PDB entry 2GH0 | X-ray diffraction, 1.92 A resolution | chains C and D of the 4 polymer chains in the assembly

[Chain C (and D)]
Name: artemin
Source organism: Homo sapiens
Notes: chain D of this document is another copy of the same molecule, construct and numbering; everything in this record applies to it too
UniProtKB: Q5T4W7 (ARTN_HUMAN); residues 122-220 here = UniProt positions 122-220
Amino-acid sequence (101 residues; row label = number of the first residue in the row):
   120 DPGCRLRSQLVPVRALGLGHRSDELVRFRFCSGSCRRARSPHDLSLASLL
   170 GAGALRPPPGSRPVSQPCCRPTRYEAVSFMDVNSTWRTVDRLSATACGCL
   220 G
Unresolved in the structure: 220 (chain D: 120, 220)
Sequence notes: cloning artifact (120-121)
Swiss-Prot annotation at these positions:
  - glycosylation: Asn202 (N-linked (GlcNAc...) asparagine)
Cystine bridges: Cys123-Cys188, Cys150-Cys216, Cys154-Cys218
What the authors report for this chain:
  - conformationally variable residues (side-chain flip): Met199, Trp205
  - specificity-determining residues: Leu144, Arg146, Ala195 (proposed by the authors, not directly observed)

[How chain C and chain D interact]
Disulfides between the chains: Cys187(C)-Cys187(D)
Residue-residue contacts (87; chain C residue first):
  Asp120(C) - Pro178(D)
  Pro121(C) - Pro178(D)
  Pro121(C) - Gly179(D)
  Arg126(C) - Pro177(D)
  Arg126(C) - Pro178(D)
  Gln128(C) - Ala173(D)  hydrogen bond (side chain-backbone)
  Gln128(C) - Leu174(D)
  Gln128(C) - Arg175(D)  hydrogen bond (side chain-backbone)
  Val130(C) - Leu168(D)  hydrophobic
  Val130(C) - Ala173(D)
  Val130(C) - Leu174(D)  hydrophobic
  Ala134(C) - Ser167(D)  hydrogen bond (backbone-side chain)
  Ala134(C) - Leu168(D)
  Ala134(C) - Ala173(D)  hydrophobic
  Leu135(C) - Ser164(D)  hydrogen bond (backbone-side chain)
  Leu135(C) - Ser167(D)
  Leu135(C) - Leu168(D)  hydrophobic
  Gly136(C) - Ser167(D)  hydrogen bond (backbone-side chain)
  Leu137(C) - Ser164(D)
  Phe147(C) - His161(D)
  Phe147(C) - Leu168(D)  hydrophobic
  Arg148(C) - His161(D)  hydrogen bond (backbone-side chain)
  Phe149(C) - His161(D)
  Phe149(C) - Leu174(D)  hydrophobic
  Phe149(C) - Pro177(D)  hydrophobic
  Phe149(C) - Pro182(D)  hydrophobic
  Cys150(C) - Pro182(D)
  Ser151(C) - Pro177(D)
  Ser151(C) - Ser180(D)
  Ser151(C) - Pro182(D)
  Gly152(C) - Ser180(D)
  Ser153(C) - Ser180(D)
  Pro160(C) - Arg210(D)
  Pro160(C) - Leu211(D)
  His161(C) - Phe147(D)
  His161(C) - Arg148(D)  hydrogen bond (side chain-backbone)
  His161(C) - Phe149(D)
  His161(C) - Pro190(D)
  His161(C) - Tyr193(D)
  His161(C) - Arg210(D)
  His161(C) - Leu211(D)
  His161(C) - Ala213(D)
  Asp162(C) - Arg189(D)  salt bridge
  Ser164(C) - Leu135(D)  hydrogen bond (side chain-backbone)
  Ser164(C) - Leu137(D)
  Ser164(C) - Leu211(D)
  Ser167(C) - Ala134(D)  hydrogen bond (side chain-backbone)
  Ser167(C) - Leu135(D)
  Ser167(C) - Gly136(D)  hydrogen bond (side chain-backbone)
  Leu168(C) - Val130(D)  hydrophobic
  Leu168(C) - Ala134(D)  hydrogen bond (backbone-backbone)
  Leu168(C) - Leu135(D)  hydrophobic
  Leu168(C) - Phe147(D)  hydrophobic
  Ala173(C) - Ala134(D)  hydrophobic
  Leu174(C) - Gln128(D)
  Leu174(C) - Val130(D)  hydrophobic
  Leu174(C) - Phe149(D)  hydrophobic
  Arg175(C) - Gln128(D)  hydrogen bond (backbone-side chain)
  Pro177(C) - Arg126(D)
  Pro177(C) - Phe149(D)  hydrophobic
  Pro177(C) - Ser151(D)
  Pro178(C) - Pro121(D)
  Pro178(C) - Arg126(D)
  Gly179(C) - Pro121(D)
  Ser180(C) - Ser151(D)
  Ser180(C) - Gly152(D)
  Ser180(C) - Ser153(D)
  Pro182(C) - Phe149(D)  hydrophobic
  Pro182(C) - Cys150(D)
  Pro182(C) - Ser151(D)
  Val183(C) - Arg189(D)
  Gln185(C) - Arg189(D)
  Pro186(C) - Arg189(D)
  Cys187(C) - Cys187(D)  disulfide
  Cys187(C) - Leu219(D)
  Arg189(C) - Asp162(D)  salt bridge
  Arg189(C) - Val183(D)  hydrogen bond (side chain-backbone)
  Arg189(C) - Gln185(D)
  Arg189(C) - Pro186(D)
  Pro190(C) - His161(D)
  Tyr193(C) - His161(D)
  Arg210(C) - His161(D)
  Leu211(C) - His161(D)
  Leu211(C) - Ser164(D)
  Ser212(C) - His161(D)
  Ala213(C) - His161(D)
  Leu219(C) - Cys187(D)
Other interface residues (no listed pair), chain C (50 interface residues in all): Pro131, Ser159, Leu165, Ala171, Arg181, Ser184, Cys188, Asp209
Other interface residues (no listed pair), chain D (47 interface residues in all): Pro131, Pro160, Leu165, Ala171, Arg181, Ser184, Cys188, Ser212

[Overview]
The interface between chain C and chain D involves 50 residues on one side and 47 on the other; the contacts
include 1 disulfide bond, 13 hydrogen bonds and 2 salt bridges. Among the polar pairs are Asp162(C)-Arg189(D),
Gln128(C)-Ala173(D) and Gln128(C)-Arg175(D). The paper reports specificity determinants Leu144(C), Arg146(C)
and Ala195(C); conformational variability at Met199(C) and Trp205(C).
Both chains are artemin (Homo sapiens). Entry 2GH0 (Growth factor/receptor complex) was determined by X-ray
diffraction (same publication as 2GYR and 2GYZ).
